Entry 8I4T (electron microscopy, 5.20 A resolution (low resolution: residue-level contacts below are approximate; hydrogen-bond / salt-bridge calls are withheld)); this record covers chains K and L of the 24 polymer chains in the assembly.

Chain K (and L):
Protein: Envelopment polyprotein
From: Severe fever with thrombocytopenia syndrome virus
Notes: chain L of this document is another copy of the same molecule, construct and numbering; everything in this record applies to it too
UniProt: A0A4D6J0G9 (A0A4D6J0G9_SFTS); residue numbers follow UniProt; this construct covers 561-1073
Sequence (513 residues; numbered 561 to 1073; the number before each row is that of its first residue):
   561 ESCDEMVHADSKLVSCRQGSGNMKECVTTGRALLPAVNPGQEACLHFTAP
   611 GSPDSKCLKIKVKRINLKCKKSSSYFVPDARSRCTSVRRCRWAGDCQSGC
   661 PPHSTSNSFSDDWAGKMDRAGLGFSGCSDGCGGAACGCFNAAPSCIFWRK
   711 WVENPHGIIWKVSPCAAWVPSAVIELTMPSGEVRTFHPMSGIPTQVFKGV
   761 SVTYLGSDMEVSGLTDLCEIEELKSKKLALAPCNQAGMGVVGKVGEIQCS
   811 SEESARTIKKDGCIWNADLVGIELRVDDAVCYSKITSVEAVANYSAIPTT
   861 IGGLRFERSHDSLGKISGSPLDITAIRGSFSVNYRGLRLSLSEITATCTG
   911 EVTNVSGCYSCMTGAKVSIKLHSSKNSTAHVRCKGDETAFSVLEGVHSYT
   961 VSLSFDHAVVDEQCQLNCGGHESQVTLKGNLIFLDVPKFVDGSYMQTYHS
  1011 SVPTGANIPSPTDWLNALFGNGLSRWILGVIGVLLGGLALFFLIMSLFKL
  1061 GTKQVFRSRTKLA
Not modelled in the structure: 1070-1073
Disulfides: Cys563-Cys604, Cys629-Cys725, Cys644-Cys841, Cys656-Cys705, Cys691-Cys696, Cys778-Cys793, Cys809-Cys823, Cys908-Cys978, Cys918-Cys921, Cys943-Cys974
Covalent attachments: N-acetylglucosamine (NAG) linked to Asn853, Asn914, Asn936
Reported in the primary citation:
  - post-translational modification sites: Asn914
  - mutagenesis - N914Q: unchanged expression

Interface between chain K and chain L:
Pairs across the interface (48):
  Ala640(K) - Pro753(L)
  Arg641(K) - Pro753(L)
  Arg641(K) - Val756(L)
  Arg643(K) - Val756(L)
  Ser658(K) - Asp821(L)
  Gly659(K) - Asp821(L)
  Asp689(K) - Ser810(L)
  Asp689(K) - Glu813(L)
  Asp689(K) - Ser814(L)
  Asp689(K) - Asp821(L)
  Gly690(K) - Glu813(L)
  Cys691(K) - Glu813(L)
  Ala701(K) - Asp678(L)
  Ile706(K) - Glu813(L)
  Pro715(K) - Arg895(L)
  His716(K) - Gly759(L)
  His716(K) - Ser761(L)
  His716(K) - Asn893(L)
  His716(K) - Tyr894(L)
  His716(K) - Arg895(L)
  Ser785(K) - Arg591(L)
  Lys787(K) - Arg591(L)
  Ile832(K) - Ser634(L)
  Glu833(K) - Ser634(L)
  Glu833(K) - Lys721(L)
  Leu834(K) - Phe636(L)
  Leu834(K) - Ser811(L)
  Arg835(K) - Phe636(L)
  Arg835(K) - Ser811(L)
  Arg835(K) - Glu812(L)
  Arg835(K) - Glu813(L)
  Val836(K) - Glu813(L)
  Asp837(K) - Glu813(L)
  Tyr842(K) - Lys631(L)
  Tyr842(K) - Ser633(L)
  Ser843(K) - Ile752(L)
  Ser843(K) - Pro753(L)
  Lys844(K) - Lys630(L)
  Lys844(K) - Lys631(L)
  Lys844(K) - Ser632(L)
  Lys844(K) - Ile752(L)
  Ile845(K) - Gly751(L)
  Ile845(K) - Ile752(L)
  Ile845(K) - Pro753(L)
  Thr846(K) - Gly751(L)
  Ser847(K) - Gly751(L)
  Glu849(K) - Leu765(L)
  Ala850(K) - Asp768(L)
Other interface residues (no listed pair), chain K (29 interface residues in all): Pro703
Other interface residues (no listed pair), chain L (29 interface residues in all): Arg679, Arg816, Thr817

In short:
The chain K/chain L interface involves 29 residues from each chain. Covalently linked N-acetylglucosamine: at
Asn853(K), Asn914(K) and Asn936(K). The paper reports that N914Q of chain K leaves expression unchanged; a
modification site at Asn914(K).
Chain K and chain L are both Envelopment polyprotein (Severe fever with thrombocytopenia syndrome virus); the
structure, Structure of the asymmetric unit of SFTSV virion, was determined by electron microscopy, deposited
together with 8ILQ.
